2R06 - chains 1 and 4 of the 4 polymer chains in the assembly; structure by X-ray diffraction, 3.00 A resolution.

[Chain 1]
Protein: Human rhinovirus 14 coat protein (subunit VP1)
Source organism: Human rhinovirus 14
UniProt: P03303 (POLG_HRV14); residues 1-289 here correspond to UniProt positions 567-855 (UniProt number = residue number + 566)
Amino-acid sequence (289 residues; numbered 1 to 289; the number before each row is that of its first residue):
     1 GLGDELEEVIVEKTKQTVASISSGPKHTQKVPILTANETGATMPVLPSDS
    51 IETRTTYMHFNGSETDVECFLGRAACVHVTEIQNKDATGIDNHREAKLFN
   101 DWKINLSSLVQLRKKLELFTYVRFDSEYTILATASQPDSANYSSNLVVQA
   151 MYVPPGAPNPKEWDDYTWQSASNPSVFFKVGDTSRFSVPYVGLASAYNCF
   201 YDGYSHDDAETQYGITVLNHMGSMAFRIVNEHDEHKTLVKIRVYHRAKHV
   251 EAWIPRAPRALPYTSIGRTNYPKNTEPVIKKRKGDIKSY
Disordered / not traced: 1-16
Small-molecule neighbours: win vi (W35; 5-(5-(4-(4,5-dihydro-2-oxazoly)phenoxy)pentyl)-3-methyl isoxazole): I104, N105, L106, F124, S126, Y128, A150, Y152, P174, S175, V176, F186, V188, V191, Y197, N219, M221, M224

[Chain 4]
Protein: Human rhinovirus 14 coat protein (subunit VP4)
Source organism: Human rhinovirus 14
UniProt: P03303 (POLG_HRV14); residue numbers follow UniProt; this construct covers 1-68
Amino-acid sequence (68 residues; row label = number of the first residue in the row):
     1 GAQVSTQKSGSHENQNILTNGSNQTFTVINYYKDAASTSSAGQSLSMDPS
    51 KFTEPVKDLMLKGAPALN
Disordered / not traced: 1-28

[Chain 1 / chain 4 interface]
Contacting residue pairs (41; chain 1 residue first):
  K30(1) - G63(4)
  V31(1) - G63(4)
  P32(1) - K62(4)
  P32(1) - G63(4)
  T35(1) - A66(4)
  A36(1) - A66(4)
  A36(1) - L67(4)  hydrophobic
  T39(1) - V56(4)
  T39(1) - M60(4)
  A41(1) - T53(4)
  A41(1) - V56(4)  hydrophobic
  A41(1) - M60(4)  hydrophobic
  T42(1) - T53(4)  hydrogen bond (backbone-backbone)
  M43(1) - E54(4)
  M43(1) - M60(4)  hydrophobic
  P44(1) - E54(4)
  P44(1) - K62(4)
  D49(1) - K62(4)  salt bridge
  N61(1) - Q43(4)
  G62(1) - Q43(4)
  S63(1) - Q43(4)
  D66(1) - Q43(4)
  D66(1) - S44(4)  hydrogen bond (side chain-backbone)
  D66(1) - L45(4)
  E68(1) - S40(4)  hydrogen bond
  E68(1) - A41(4)  hydrogen bond (side chain-backbone)
  D125(1) - A36(4)
  S187(1) - A36(4)  hydrogen bond (side chain-backbone)
  S187(1) - S37(4)
  P189(1) - A36(4)  hydrophobic
  R246(1) - S40(4)  hydrogen bond
  A247(1) - S40(4)
  K248(1) - A36(4)  hydrogen bond (side chain-backbone)
  K248(1) - S37(4)  hydrogen bond (side chain-backbone)
  K248(1) - T38(4)  hydrogen bond (side chain-backbone)
  K248(1) - S40(4)
  H249(1) - A35(4)
  H249(1) - T38(4)  hydrogen bond
  H249(1) - S39(4)  hydrogen bond (side chain-backbone)
  H249(1) - A41(4)
  P255(1) - F52(4)
Interface residues without a listed pair, chain 1 (27 interface residues in all): G40, L46, V188
Interface residues without a listed pair, chain 4 (22 interface residues in all): G42, M47, P55

[Overview]
Chain 1 and chain 4 form an interface of 27 and 22 residues respectively; the contacts include 11 hydrogen
bonds and 1 salt bridge. Polar pairs include D49(1)-K62(4), D66(1)-S44(4) and E68(1)-S40(4). Ligands of chain
1: win vi.
Here chain 1 is Human rhinovirus 14 coat protein (subunit VP1) and chain 4 is Human rhinovirus 14 coat protein
(subunit VP4), both from Human rhinovirus 14. Entry 2R06 (Structural analysis of antiviral agents that
interact with the capsid of human rhinoviruses) was determined by X-ray diffraction, deposited together with
1R08, 2R04, 2R07, 2RM2, 2RR1, 2RS1, 2RS3 and 2RS5.
